PDB entry 7LNY | X-ray diffraction, 2.10 A resolution | chain A

Chain A:
Name: Histone chaperone ASF1A
Organism: Homo sapiens
UniProt: Q9Y294 (ASF1A_HUMAN); residues 3-157 here correspond to UniProt positions 1-155 (UniProt number = residue number - 2)
Amino-acid sequence (157 residues; numbered 1 to 157; the number before each row is that of its first residue):
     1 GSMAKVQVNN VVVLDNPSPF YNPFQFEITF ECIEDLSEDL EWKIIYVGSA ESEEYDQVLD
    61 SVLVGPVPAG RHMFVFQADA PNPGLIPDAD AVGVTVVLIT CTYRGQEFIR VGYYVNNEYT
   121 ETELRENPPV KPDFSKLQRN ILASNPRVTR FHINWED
Unresolved in the structure: 1, 157
Differences from the reference sequence: expression tag (1-2)
Curated features (UniProtKB/Swiss-Prot):
  - motif: Ile33 to Asp39 (Required for interaction with HIRA)
What the authors report for this chain:
  - mutagenesis - D88A, V94R: decreased catalytic activity

Overview:
The paper reports that D88A and V94R reduce catalytic activity.
Chain A is Histone chaperone ASF1A (Homo sapiens); the structure, Apo structure of the Histone chaperone ASF1A
residues 1-155, was determined by X-ray diffraction together with 7LO0 from the same study.
